8HPK - chains H and L of the 3 polymer chains in the assembly; structure by X-ray diffraction, 3.00 A resolution.

# Chain H
Name: Fab fragment Heavy chein
Organism: Mus musculus
Notes: antibody fragment or engineered binder
Chain sequence (220 residues; numbered 1 to 220; the number before each row is that of its first residue):
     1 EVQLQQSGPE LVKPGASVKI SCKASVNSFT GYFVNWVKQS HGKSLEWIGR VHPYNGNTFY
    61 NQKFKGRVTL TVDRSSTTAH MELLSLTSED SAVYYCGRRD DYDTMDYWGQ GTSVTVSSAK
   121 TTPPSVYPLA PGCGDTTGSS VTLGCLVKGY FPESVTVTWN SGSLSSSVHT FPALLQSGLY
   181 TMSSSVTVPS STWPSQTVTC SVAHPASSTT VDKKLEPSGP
Unresolved in the structure: 1, 161-165, 219-220
Cystine bridges: C22-C96, C145-C200

# Chain L
Name: Fab fragment Light chain
Organism: Mus musculus
Notes: antibody fragment or engineered binder
Chain sequence (215 residues; each row starts with the number of its first residue):
     1 DIVMTQSPAI MSASLGERVT MTCTASSSVT SSYLHWYQQR PGSSPKLWIY STSNLASGVP
    61 GRFSGRGSGT SYSLTISSME AEDAATYYCH QYHRSPPTFG GGTKLEIKRA DAAPTVSIFP
   121 PSSEQLTSGG ASVVCFLNNF YPKDINVKWK IDGSERQNGV LNSWTDQDSK DSTYSMSSTL
   181 TLTKDEYERH NSYTCEATHK TSTSPIVKSF NRNEC
Cystine bridges: C23-C89, C135-C195

# Chain H / chain L interface
Contacting residue pairs (69; chain H residue first):
  Q39(H) - Q39(L)  hydrogen bond
  Q39(H) - Y88(L)  hydrogen bond
  G42(H) - Y88(L)
  K43(H) - Y88(L)  hydrogen bond (backbone-side chain)
  K43(H) - G101(L)
  L45(H) - Y88(L)
  L45(H) - F99(L)
  W47(H) - P96(L)  hydrophobic
  W47(H) - P97(L)
  R50(H) - Y92(L)  hydrogen bond
  Y95(H) - Q39(L)
  Y95(H) - S44(L)
  Y95(H) - P45(L)
  R99(H) - Y92(L)  hydrogen bond
  Y102(H) - S32(L)
  Y102(H) - Y33(L)  hydrophobic
  Y102(H) - H35(L)  hydrogen bond (backbone-side chain)
  D103(H) - Y37(L)
  D103(H) - H90(L)  salt bridge
  D103(H) - Y92(L)
  D103(H) - P97(L)
  T104(H) - H35(L)  hydrogen bond
  T104(H) - Y37(L)
  T104(H) - L47(L)
  T104(H) - Y50(L)
  M105(H) - Y37(L)  hydrogen bond (backbone-side chain)
  M105(H) - L47(L)
  D106(H) - L47(L)
  Y107(H) - S57(L)
  W108(H) - Y37(L)
  W108(H) - P45(L)
  G109(H) - S44(L)  hydrogen bond (backbone-side chain)
  Y127(H) - S122(L)
  Y127(H) - E124(L)
  Y127(H) - Q125(L)
  Y127(H) - S128(L)  hydrogen bond
  P128(H) - S122(L)
  P128(H) - E124(L)
  L129(H) - F119(L)
  L129(H) - F136(L)  hydrophobic
  A130(H) - F119(L)
  P131(H) - F119(L)
  P131(H) - P120(L)
  C133(H) - C215(L)  disulfide
  T142(H) - S117(L)
  T142(H) - F119(L)
  L146(H) - S132(L)
  H169(H) - N138(L)
  H169(H) - N139(L)
  H169(H) - S175(L)  hydrogen bond
  T170(H) - T165(L)
  F171(H) - F136(L)  hydrophobic
  F171(H) - S163(L)
  F171(H) - T165(L)
  F171(H) - S175(L)
  F171(H) - M176(L)
  F171(H) - S177(L)
  P172(H) - S163(L)  hydrogen bond (backbone-side chain)
  P172(H) - W164(L)
  L174(H) - L161(L)  hydrophobic
  L174(H) - N162(L)
  L174(H) - S163(L)
  Q176(H) - L161(L)
  T181(H) - L161(L)
  S183(H) - F136(L)
  S185(H) - F136(L)
  S185(H) - N138(L)
  T187(H) - N138(L)
  K213(H) - E124(L)  salt bridge
Other interface residues (no listed pair), chain H (44 interface residues in all): V37, S44, E46, N61, D101, Q110, L143, G144, S184
Other interface residues (no listed pair), chain L (41 interface residues in all): S43, S95, V134, T181
Inter-chain disulfides: C133(H)-C215(L)

# In short
44 residues of chain H face 41 of chain L across their interface, with 1 disulfide bond, 12 hydrogen bonds and
2 salt bridges. Polar pairs include D103(H)-H90(L), K213(H)-E124(L) and Q39(H)-Q39(L).
Here chain H is Fab fragment Heavy chein and chain L is Fab fragment Light chain, both from Mus musculus.
Entry 8HPK (Crystal structure of the bacterial oxalate transporter OxlT in an oxalate-bound occluded form) was
determined by X-ray diffraction together with 8HPJ from the same study.
